6U8D - chains H and L of the 3 polymer chains in the assembly; structure by X-ray diffraction, 1.81 A resolution.

[Chain H]
Molecule: Heavy chain of Fab HCV2
From: Homo sapiens
Notes: antibody fragment or engineered binder
Sequence (233 residues; numbered 1 to 233; the number before each row is that of its first residue):
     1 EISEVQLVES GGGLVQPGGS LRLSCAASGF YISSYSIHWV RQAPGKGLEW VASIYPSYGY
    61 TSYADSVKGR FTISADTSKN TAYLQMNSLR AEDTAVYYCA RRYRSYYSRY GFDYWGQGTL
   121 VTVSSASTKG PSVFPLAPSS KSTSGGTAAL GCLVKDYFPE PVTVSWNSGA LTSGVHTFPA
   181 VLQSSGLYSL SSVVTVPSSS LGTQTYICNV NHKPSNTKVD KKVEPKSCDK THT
Unresolved in the structure: 1-3, 229-233
Cystine bridges: Cys-25/Cys-99, Cys-152/Cys-208

[Chain L]
Molecule: Light chain of Fab HCV2
From: Homo sapiens
Notes: antibody fragment or engineered binder
Sequence (215 residues; numbered 1 to 215; the number before each row is that of its first residue):
     1 SDIQMTQSPS SLSASVGDRV TITCRASQSV SSAVAWYQQK PGKAPKLLIY SASSLYSGVP
    61 SRFSGSRSGT DFTLTISSLQ PEDFATYYCQ QSSYYPSTFG QGTKVEIKRT VAAPSVFIFP
   121 PSDEQLKSGT ASVVCLLNNF YPREAKVQWK VDNALQSGNS QESVTEQDSK DSTYSLSSTL
   181 TLSKADYEKH KVYACEVTHQ GLSSPVTKSF NRGEC
Cystine bridges: Cys-24/Cys-89, Cys-135/Cys-195

[Interface between chain H and chain L]
Pairs across the interface (82; chain H residue first):
  Val-40(H) / Phe-99(L)  hydrophobic
  Gln-42(H) / Gln-39(L)  hydrogen bond
  Gln-42(H) / Tyr-88(L)  hydrogen bond
  Lys-46(H) / Tyr-88(L)
  Gly-47(H) / Tyr-88(L)
  Leu-48(H) / Pro-45(L)  hydrophobic
  Leu-48(H) / Tyr-88(L)
  Leu-48(H) / Phe-99(L)
  Trp-50(H) / Tyr-95(L)
  Trp-50(H) / Pro-96(L)  hydrophobic
  Trp-50(H) / Ser-97(L)
  Trp-50(H) / Phe-99(L)
  Tyr-55(H) / Tyr-94(L)  hydrogen bond (side chain-backbone)
  Tyr-55(H) / Tyr-95(L)  hydrophobic
  Tyr-60(H) / Tyr-95(L)
  Ser-62(H) / Tyr-95(L)  hydrogen bond (side chain-backbone)
  Ala-64(H) / Asp-2(L)
  Asp-65(H) / Ser-1(L)  hydrogen bond (side chain-backbone)
  Asp-65(H) / Asp-2(L)  hydrogen bond (backbone-side chain)
  Lys-68(H) / Ser-1(L)  hydrogen bond
  Tyr-98(H) / Gln-39(L)  hydrogen bond
  Tyr-98(H) / Lys-43(L)
  Tyr-98(H) / Ala-44(L)  hydrophobic
  Arg-102(H) / Ser-92(L)  hydrogen bond
  Tyr-106(H) / Tyr-95(L)
  Tyr-107(H) / Ser-31(L)  hydrogen bond
  Tyr-107(H) / Ala-33(L)
  Tyr-107(H) / Ser-92(L)
  Tyr-107(H) / Ser-93(L)
  Tyr-107(H) / Tyr-94(L)  hydrophobic
  Arg-109(H) / Ser-32(L)  hydrogen bond
  Arg-109(H) / Ala-33(L)
  Arg-109(H) / Tyr-50(L)
  Arg-109(H) / Ser-51(L)  hydrogen bond
  Tyr-110(H) / Tyr-50(L)  hydrophobic
  Gly-111(H) / Tyr-37(L)
  Gly-111(H) / Leu-47(L)
  Gly-111(H) / Tyr-50(L)
  Phe-112(H) / Tyr-37(L)  hydrogen bond (backbone-side chain)
  Phe-112(H) / Leu-47(L)
  Asp-113(H) / Leu-47(L)
  Asp-113(H) / Tyr-56(L)  hydrogen bond
  Trp-115(H) / Tyr-37(L)
  Trp-115(H) / Pro-45(L)
  Trp-115(H) / Phe-99(L)  hydrophobic
  Gly-116(H) / Ala-44(L)
  Gln-117(H) / Gly-42(L)
  Gln-117(H) / Ala-44(L)  hydrogen bond (side chain-backbone)
  Val-133(H) / Glu-124(L)
  Phe-134(H) / Ser-122(L)
  Phe-134(H) / Glu-124(L)
  Phe-134(H) / Gln-125(L)
  Pro-135(H) / Ser-122(L)
  Leu-136(H) / Phe-119(L)
  Ala-137(H) / Phe-119(L)
  Ser-139(H) / Ile-118(L)
  Thr-143(H) / Phe-117(L)
  Ser-144(H) / Ser-115(L)  hydrogen bond
  Ala-149(H) / Phe-117(L)  hydrophobic
  Ala-149(H) / Phe-119(L)
  Leu-153(H) / Ser-132(L)
  Lys-155(H) / Gln-125(L)
  Lys-155(H) / Ser-132(L)
  His-176(H) / Asn-138(L)  hydrogen bond
  His-176(H) / Asn-139(L)
  His-176(H) / Ser-175(L)
  Phe-178(H) / Leu-136(L)  hydrophobic
  Phe-178(H) / Ser-163(L)
  Phe-178(H) / Thr-165(L)
  Phe-178(H) / Ser-175(L)
  Phe-178(H) / Leu-176(L)
  Phe-178(H) / Ser-177(L)
  Pro-179(H) / Ser-163(L)  hydrogen bond (backbone-side chain)
  Pro-179(H) / Val-164(L)
  Val-181(H) / Gln-161(L)
  Val-181(H) / Glu-162(L)
  Leu-182(H) / Gln-161(L)
  Gln-183(H) / Gln-161(L)
  Val-193(H) / Leu-136(L)  hydrophobic
  Thr-195(H) / Asn-138(L)
  Lys-221(H) / Glu-124(L)  salt bridge
  Lys-226(H) / Asp-123(L)  salt bridge
Also at the interface, not in a pair above, chain H (53 interface residues in all): Glu-49, Ser-53, Thr-61, Tyr-63, Ser-140, Thr-147, Leu-150, Ser-191
Also at the interface, not in a pair above, chain L (50 interface residues in all): Ala-35, Gln-90, Thr-98, Thr-130, Val-134, Asp-168, Cys-215

[Overview]
53 residues of chain H face 50 of chain L across their interface, with 18 hydrogen bonds and 2 salt bridges.
Among the polar pairs are Lys-221(H)/Glu-124(L), Lys-226(H)/Asp-123(L) and Gln-42(H)/Gln-39(L).
Here chain H is Heavy chain of Fab HCV2 and chain L is Light chain of Fab HCV2, both from Homo sapiens. Entry
6U8D (Crystal structure of hepatitis C virus IRES junction IIIabc in complex with Fab HCV2) was determined by
X-ray diffraction (same publication as 6U8K).
